PDB entry 4NAI | X-ray diffraction, 1.50 A resolution | chain A

Chain A:
Protein: 2-C-methyl-D-erythritol 4-phosphate cytidylyltransferase, chloroplastic
From: Arabidopsis thaliana
Notes: EC 2.7.7.60
Reference sequence: P69834 (ISPD_ARATH); residue numbers follow UniProt; this construct covers 76-302
Chain sequence (228 residues; row label = number of the first residue in the row):
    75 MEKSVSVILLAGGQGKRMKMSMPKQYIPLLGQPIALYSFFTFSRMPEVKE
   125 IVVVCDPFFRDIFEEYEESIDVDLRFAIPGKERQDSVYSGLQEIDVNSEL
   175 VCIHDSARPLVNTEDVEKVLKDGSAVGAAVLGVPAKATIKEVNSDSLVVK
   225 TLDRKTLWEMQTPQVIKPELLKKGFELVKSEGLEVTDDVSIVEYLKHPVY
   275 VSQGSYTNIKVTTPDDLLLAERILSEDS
Unresolved in the structure: 75-76, 87-96, 301-302
Construct notes: initiating methionine (75)
Metal / ion sites: K+ site 1: Ile108, Ser112, Ser180; K+ site 2: Thr115, Pro183, Val185; K+ site 3: Ser117, Met119, Val122, Asp145; Cd2+ site 1: Glu121, Glu191; K+ site 4 near Asp147 (its only coordinating residue here); K+ site 5: Glu156, Glu258; K+ site 6: Ser163, Glu167; K+ site 7: Gln166, Glu167; Cd2+ site 2 near Glu167 (its only coordinating residue here); K+ site 8 near Asp189 (its only coordinating residue here); K+ site 9 near Glu191 (its only coordinating residue here); K+ site 10 near Gln235 (its only coordinating residue here); 2 more K+ sites not listed

Overview:
Ile108, Ser112 and Ser180 coordinate K+ site 1. Thr115, Pro183 and Val185 coordinate K+ site 2.
Chain A is 2-C-methyl-D-erythritol 4-phosphate cytidylyltransferase, chloroplastic (Arabidopsis thaliana); the
structure, Arabidopsis thaliana IspD apo, was determined by X-ray diffraction (same publication as 4NAK, 4NAL
and 4NAN).
